PDB entry 4PI2 | X-ray diffraction, 3.33 A resolution | chains D and C of the 12 polymer chains in the assembly

[Chain D]
Protein: unknown peptide
Organism: Methylocystis sp. ATCC 49242
Amino-acid sequence (25 residues; each row starts with the number of its first residue; X marks 25 residues of unknown identity (built as UNK)):
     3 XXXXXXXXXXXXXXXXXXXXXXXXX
Disordered / not traced: 22-27

[Chain C]
Protein: Particulate methane monooxygenase subunit C
Organism: Methylocystis sp. ATCC 49242
Notes: EC 1.14.18.3
Amino-acid sequence (256 residues; row label = number of the first residue in the row):
     1 MSSTTSAAAGAAAEVESVVDLRGMWIGLVLLNVFYLIVRIYEQVFGWRAG
    51 LDSFAPEFQTYWMSILWTEIPLELVSGLGLAGYLWKTRDRNVDAVTPREE
   101 MRRLVVLVQWLVVYGIAIYWGASFFTEQDGTWHMTVIRDTDFTPSHIIEF
   151 YMSYPIYSVIAVGAFFYAKTRIPYFAHGYSLAFLIVAIGPFMIIPNVGLN
   201 EWGHTFWFMEELFVAPLHWGFVFFGWMALGVFGVVLQILMRIHALVGKEG
   251 VKLLTE
Disordered / not traced: 1-15, 211-223
Ion coordination: Zn2+ site 1: Asp-93, His-177 (together with cacodylate ion) (shared with 1 residue of chain E); Zn2+ site 2: Asp-129, His-133, His-146, Glu-201
Reported in the primary citation:
  - Zn2+ coordination: Asp-93, Asp-129, His-133, His-146, His-177, Glu-201
  - conformationally variable residues (order/disorder transition): Asn-200 to Glu-210

[Interface between chain D and chain C]
Chain C residues in contact with chain D, 12 residues: Ile-26, Leu-30, Phe-34, Ile-37, Tyr-41, Thr-60, Tyr-61, Ile-65, Thr-68, Leu-72, Ser-76, Tyr-83

[Summary]
Chain D and chain C make no direct contact in this assembly. The Zn2+ site 1 is built by Asp-93(C) and
His-177(C). Asp-129(C), His-133(C), His-146(C) and Glu-201(C) coordinate Zn2+ site 2. From the paper: Zn2+
coordination by Asp-93(C), Asp-129(C) and His-133(C) among others; conformational variability at Asn-200(C).
Here chain D is unknown peptide and chain C is Particulate methane monooxygenase subunit C, both from
Methylocystis sp. ATCC 49242. Entry 4PI2 (Crystal structure of particulate methane monooxygenase from
Methylocystis sp. ATCC 49242 (Rockwell) soaked in zinc) was determined by X-ray diffraction, deposited
together with 4PHZ and 4PI0.
